5ZEB - chains E and A of the 56 polymer chains in the assembly; structure by electron microscopy, 3.40 A resolution.

[Chain E]
Protein: 50S ribosomal protein L4
Organism: Mycobacterium smegmatis str. MC2 155
UniProtKB: A0QSD2 (RL4_MYCS2); residues 1-215 here = UniProt positions 1-215
Amino-acid sequence (215 residues; numbered 1 to 215; the number before each row is that of its first residue):
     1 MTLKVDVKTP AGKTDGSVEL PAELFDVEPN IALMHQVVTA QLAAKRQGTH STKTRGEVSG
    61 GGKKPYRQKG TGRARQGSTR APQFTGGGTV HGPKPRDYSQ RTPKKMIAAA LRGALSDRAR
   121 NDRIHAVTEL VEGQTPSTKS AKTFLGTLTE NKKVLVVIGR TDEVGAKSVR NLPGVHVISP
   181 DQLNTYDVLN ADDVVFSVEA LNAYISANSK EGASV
Disordered / not traced: 1-2, 210-215
Glycans and other covalent adducts: covalent link Asp6-Thr14; covalent link His125-Glu150; covalent link Phe144-Leu148

[Chain A]
Molecule: 23S rRNA
Organism: Mycobacterium smegmatis str. MC2 155
Sequence (3120 nucleotides; each row starts with the number of its first residue):
     1 UAAGUGUUUA AGGGCGCAUG GUGGAUGCCU UGGCACUGGG AGCCGAUGAA GGACGUAGGA
    61 GGCUGCGAUA AGCCUCGGGG AGCUGUCAAC CGAGCGUUGA UCCGAGGAUG UCCGAAUGGG
   121 GAAACCCGGC ACGAGUGAUG UCGUGUCACC AGGCGCUGAA UAUAUAGGCG UCUGGGGGGA
   181 ACGCGGGGAA GUGAAACAUC UCAGUACCCG UAGGAAGAGA AAACAAAAUG UGAUUCCGUG
   241 AGUAGUGGCG AGCGAAAGCG GAGGAUGGCU AAACCGUAUG CAUGUGAUAC CGGGUAGGGG
   301 UUGUGUGUGC GGGGUUGUGG GACCUAUCUU UCCGGCUCUA CCUGGCUGGA GGGCAGUGAG
   361 AAAAUGUUGU GGUUAGCGGA AAUGGCUUGG GAUGGCCUGC CGUAGACGGU GAGAGCCCGG
   421 UACGUGAAAA CCCGACGUCU GUCUUGAUGG UGUUCCCGAG UAGCAGCGGG CCCGUGGAAU
   481 CUGCUGUGAA UCUGCCGGGA CCACCCGGUA AGCCUGAAUA CUUCCCAGUG ACCGAUAGCG
   541 GAUUAGUACC GUGAGGGAAU GGUGAAAAGU ACCCCGGGAG GGGAGUGAAA GAGUACCUGA
   601 AACCGUGCGC UUACAAUCCG UCAGAGCCCU CGACGUGUCG UGGGGUGAUG GCGUGCCUUU
   661 UGAAGAAUGA GCCUGCGAGU CAGGGACAUG UCGCGAGGUU AACCCGGGUG GGGUAGCCGC
   721 AGCGAAAGCG AGUCUGAAUA GGGCGUAUCC ACACAAGAGU GUGUGGUGUA GUGGUGUGUU
   781 CUGGACCCGA AGCGGAGUGA UCUACCCAUG GCCAGGGUGA AGCGCGGGUA AGACCGCGUG
   841 GAGGCCCGAA CCCACUUAGG UUGAAGACUG AGGGGAUGAG CUGUGGGUAG GGGUGAAAGG
   901 CCAAUCAAAC UCCGUGAUAG CUGGUUCUCC CCGAAAUGCA UUUAGGUGCA GCGUCGCAUG
   961 UUUCUUGCCG GAGGUAGAGC UACUGGAUGG CCGAUGGGCC CCACAGGGUU ACUGACGUCA
  1021 GCCAAACUCC GAAUGCCGGU AAGUCCAAGA GUGCGGCAGU GAGACGGCGG GGGAUAAGCU
  1081 CCGUGCGUCG AGAGGGAAAC AGCCCAGAUC GCCGGCUAAG GCCCCUAAGC GUGUGCUAAG
  1141 UGGAAAAGGA UGUGCAGUCG CGAAGACAAC CAGGAGGUUG GCUUAGAAGC AGCCACCCUU
  1201 GAAAGAGUGC GUAAUAGCUC ACUGGUCAAG UGAUUGUGCG CCGAUAAUGU AGCGGGGCUC
  1261 AAGCACACCG CCGAAGCCGC GGCAGCCAAC GUGUUGGCUG GGUAGGGGAG CGUCCUGCAU
  1321 CCGGUGAAGC CGCCGAGUGA UCGAGUGGUG GAGGGUGUGG GAGUGAGAAU GCAGGCAUGA
  1381 GUAGCGAUUA GGCAAGUGAG AACCUUGCCC GCCGAAAGAC CAAGGGUUCC UGGGCCAGGC
  1441 CAGUCCGCCC AGGGUGAGUC GGGACCUAAG GCGAGGCCGA CAGGCGUAGU CGAUGGACAA
  1501 CGGGUUGAUA UUCCCGUACC CGUGUAUGUG CGUCCAUGAU GAAUCAGCGG UACUAACCAU
  1561 CCAAAACCAC CGUGACCGCA CCUUUCGGGG UGUGGCGUUG GUGGGGCUGC AUGGGACCUU
  1621 CGUUGGUAGU AGUCAAGCGA UGGGGUGACG CAGGAAGGUA GCCGUACCGG UCAGUGGUAA
  1681 UACCGGGGUA AGCCUGUAGG GAGUCAGAUA GGUAAAUCCG UCUGGCAUAU AUCCUGAGAG
  1741 GUGAUGCAUA GCCGAGUGAG GCGAAUUCGG UGAUCCUAUG CUGCCGAGAA AAGCCUCUAG
  1801 CGAGGACAUA CACGGCCCGU ACCCCAAACC AACACAGGUG GUCAGGUAGA GAAUACUAAG
  1861 GCGUACGAGU GAACUAUGGU UAAGGAACUC GGCAAAAUGC CCCCGUAACU UCGGGAGAAG
  1921 GGGGACCCAC AUGGCGUGUA AGCCUUUACG GCCCAAGCGU GAGUGGGUGG CACAAACCAG
  1981 UGAGAAGCGA CUGUUUACUA AAAACACAGG UCCGUGCGAA GUCGCAAGAC GAUGUAUACG
  2041 GACUGACGCC UGCCCGGUGC UGGAAGGUUA AGAGGACCCG UUAACUCCCU UUGGGGGUGA
  2101 AGCGGAGAAU UUAAGCCCCA GUAAACGGCG GUGGUAACUA UAACCAUCCU AAGGUAGCGA
  2161 AAUUCCUUGU CGGGUAAGUU CCGACCUGCA CGAAUGGCGU AACGACUUCU CAACUGUCUC
  2221 AACCAUAGAC UCGGCGAAAU UGCACUACGA GUAAAGAUGC UCGUUACGCG CGGCAGGACG
  2281 AAAAGACCCC GGGACCUUCA CUACAACUUG GUAUUGGUGC UCGAUACGGU UUGUGUAGGA
  2341 UAGGUGGGAG ACUGUGAAGC UCACACGCCA GUGUGGGUGG AGUCGUUGUU GAAAUACCAC
  2401 UCUGAUCGUA UUGGGCCUCU AACCUCGGAC CGUAUAUCCG GUUCAGGGAC AGUGCCUGGU
  2461 GGGUAGUUUA ACUGGGGCGG UUGCCUCCUA AAAUGUAACG GAGGCGCCCA AAGGUUCCCU
  2521 CAACCUGGAC GGCAAUCAGG UGUUGAGUGU AAGUGCACAA GGGAGCUUGA CUGCGAGACG
  2581 GACAUGUCGA GCAGGGACGA AAGUCGGGAC UAGUGAUCCG GCACCUCUGA GUGGAAGGGG
  2641 UGUCGCUCAA CGGAUAAAAG GUACCCCGGG GAUAACAGGC UGAUCUUCCC CAAGAGUCCA
  2701 UAUCGACGGG AUGGUUUGGC ACCUCGAUGU CGGCUCGUCG CAUCCUGGGG CUGGAGCAGG
  2761 UCCCAAGGGU UGGGCUGUUC GCCCAUUAAA GCGGCACGCG AGCUGGGUUU AGAACGUCGU
  2821 GAGACAGUUC GGUCUCUAUC CGCCGCGCGC GUCAGAAGCU UGAGGAAACC UGUCCCUAGU
  2881 ACGAGAGGAC CGGGACGGAC GAACCUCUGG UAUACCAGUU GUCCCACCAG GGGCACGGCU
  2941 GGAUAGCCAC GUUCGGACAG GAUAACCGCU GAAAGCAUCU AAGCGGGAAA CCUCUUCCAA
  3001 GACCAGGCUU CUCACCCUCU AGGAGGGAUA AGGCCCCCCG CAGACCACGG GAUUGAUAGA
  3061 CCAGACCUGG AAGCCUAGUA AUAGGUGCAG GGAACUGGCA CUAACCGGCC GAAAACUUAC
Disordered / not traced: 1, 340-344, 634-637, 1004-1005, 1756-1757, 1946-1948, 3120
Glycans and other covalent adducts: covalent link A1565-G1606, A1566-G1606, G1578-G1592; covalent link U1573-C1596

[Interface between chain E and chain A]
Contacting residue pairs - 150 pairs, chain E then chain A:
  Ala32(E) with C692(A), sugar contact
  Leu33(E) with C692(A), sugar contact; G693(A), sugar contact
  His35(E) with G1359(A), sugar contact
  Gln36(E) with G774(A), hydrogen bond to the base; U775(A), sugar contact
  Gln41(E) with U709(A), phosphate contact; G710(A), hydrogen bond to the phosphate
  Leu42(E) with A531(A), hydrogen bond to the base; G1317(A), sugar contact
  Ala43(E) with A531(A), base contact
  Ala44(E) with U709(A), sugar contact
  Lys45(E) with U709(A), base contact
  Arg46(E) with A531(A), phosphate contact; C532(A), salt bridge to the phosphate; G1361(A), hydrogen bond to the sugar
  Gln47(E) with U529(A), hydrogen bond to the sugar; G530(A), sugar contact; A531(A), hydrogen bond to the phosphate
  Thr49(E) with A35(A), base contact; G530(A), hydrogen bond to the base; C532(A), sugar contact
  His50(E) with C532(A), salt bridge to the phosphate
  Ser51(E) with C34(A), hydrogen bond to the sugar; A35(A), sugar contact; C539(A), phosphate contact
  Thr52(E) with G538(A), phosphate contact; G1363(A), base contact
  Lys53(E) with C539(A), salt bridge to the phosphate; G540(A), phosphate contact
  Thr54(E) with G916(A), base contact
  Arg55(E) with C788(A), salt bridge to the phosphate; G789(A), salt bridge to the phosphate; G916(A), hydrogen bond to the sugar
  Gly56(E) with G916(A), phosphate contact
  Val58(E) with G540(A), phosphate contact
  Ser59(E) with G540(A), hydrogen bond to the sugar
  Gly60(E) with G557(A), phosphate contact
  Gly61(E) with G557(A), hydrogen bond to the phosphate
  Lys63(E) with U911(A), salt bridge to the phosphate; C912(A), phosphate contact
  Lys64(E) with A790(A), phosphate contact
  Arg67(E) with C2667(A), salt bridge to the phosphate
  Gln68(E) with G789(A), hydrogen bond to the sugar; A790(A), hydrogen bond to the sugar; C2667(A), phosphate contact; G2668(A), hydrogen bond to the phosphate
  Lys69(E) with A2284(A), hydrogen bond to the sugar; G2285(A), salt bridge to the phosphate; C2667(A), phosphate contact; G2668(A), salt bridge to the phosphate
  Gly70(E) with A2283(A), sugar contact; A2284(A), hydrogen bond to the phosphate
  Thr71(E) with A2283(A), phosphate contact; A2284(A), phosphate contact
  Gly72(E) with U1370(A), base contact; A2283(A), phosphate contact; A2284(A), phosphate contact
  Arg73(E) with U1370(A), base contact
  Ala74(E) with U1370(A), phosphate contact; G1371(A), phosphate contact
  Arg75(E) with G789(A), sugar contact; U922(A), base contact; A2284(A), base contact; G2668(A), phosphate contact; G2669(A), salt bridge to the phosphate
  Gln76(E) with G1371(A), hydrogen bond to the sugar
  Gly77(E) with G789(A), hydrogen bond to the phosphate; A790(A), phosphate contact
  Ser78(E) with G789(A), phosphate contact
  Arg80(E) with G540(A), sugar contact; A558(A), salt bridge to the phosphate
  Pro82(E) with G677(A), sugar contact; C788(A), sugar contact
  Gln83(E) with C676(A), base contact; C788(A), hydrogen bond to the sugar; A1369(A), base contact; G1371(A), hydrogen bond to the base; C1372(A), base contact
  Phe84(E) with C1372(A), sugar contact
  Thr85(E) with U536(A), base contact; G675(A), base contact; C1372(A), hydrogen bond to the sugar; A1373(A), hydrogen bond to the sugar
  Gly86(E) with A537(A), hydrogen bond to the phosphate
  Thr89(E) with G538(A), hydrogen bond to the phosphate; G1363(A), hydrogen bond to the base
  Val90(E) with G677(A), phosphate contact; A678(A), phosphate contact; C787(A), sugar contact
  His91(E) with A678(A), sugar contact; G679(A), phosphate contact; U680(A), sugar contact; C786(A), hydrogen bond to the sugar; G1363(A), sugar contact
  Pro93(E) with G1363(A), phosphate contact
  Lys94(E) with C681(A), hydrogen bond to the base; A785(A), base contact
  Pro95(E) with A35(A), sugar contact
  Arg96(E) with C681(A), hydrogen bond to the phosphate; A682(A), salt bridge to the phosphate; A1362(A), salt bridge to the phosphate
  Gln100(E) with U775(A), sugar contact
  Arg101(E) with G684(A), base contact; U700(A), hydrogen bond to the phosphate; A701(A), salt bridge to the phosphate; G774(A), salt bridge to the phosphate; U775(A), phosphate contact
  Thr102(E) with U700(A), phosphate contact; G774(A), sugar contact
  Pro103(E) with U700(A), phosphate contact; G773(A), sugar contact; G774(A), sugar contact
  Lys104(E) with U700(A), hydrogen bond to the phosphate; G713(A), hydrogen bond to the base
  Lys105(E) with G693(A), sugar contact; U699(A), salt bridge to the phosphate
  Met106(E) with G693(A), sugar contact; G773(A), base contact; G774(A), base contact
  Ile107(E) with G710(A), phosphate contact; G711(A), phosphate contact
  Pro136(E) with U403(A), phosphate contact
  Ser137(E) with U403(A), hydrogen bond to the phosphate
  Thr138(E) with U403(A), hydrogen bond to the phosphate
  Lys139(E) with G402(A), base contact
  Lys142(E) with G402(A), base contact
  Lys153(E) with A1319(A), salt bridge to the phosphate
  Lys167(E) with U403(A), hydrogen bond to the base; C423(A), sugar contact
  Arg170(E) with U403(A), hydrogen bond to the phosphate; A404(A), salt bridge to the phosphate; A422(A), hydrogen bond to the sugar
  Asn171(E) with G402(A), hydrogen bond to the sugar; A404(A), phosphate contact; G405(A), hydrogen bond to the sugar
  Leu172(E) with G402(A), base contact
  Pro173(E) with G402(A), base contact
  His176(E) with G708(A), hydrogen bond to the base
  Asp181(E) with G710(A), hydrogen bond to the sugar
  Gln182(E) with G706(A), hydrogen bond to the base; G708(A), sugar contact; G710(A), hydrogen bond to the base
  Leu183(E) with G710(A), sugar contact
  Asn184(E) with G708(A), base contact; U709(A), hydrogen bond to the sugar; G710(A), sugar contact
  Tyr186(E) with G1317(A), hydrogen bond to the sugar
  Asp187(E) with G708(A), hydrogen bond to the base
  Asn190(E) with C1318(A), sugar contact
Also at the interface, not in a pair above, chain E (87 interface residues in all): Asn30, Thr39, Gly48, Glu57, Gly62, Tyr66, Ala81, Gly87, Tyr98, Ala108
Also at the interface, not in a pair above, chain A (78 interface residues in all): C36, G546, C694, G712, G783, G784, C913, G1360

[Summary]
The interface between chain E and chain A involves 87 residues on one side and 78 on the other; the contacts
include 45 hydrogen bonds and 18 salt bridges. Polar pairs include Gln36(E)-G774(A), Leu42(E)-A531(A) and
Thr49(E)-G530(A).
Chain E is 50S ribosomal protein L4 and chain A is 23S rRNA, both from Mycobacterium smegmatis str. MC2 155;
the structure, M. Smegmatis P/P state 70S ribosome structure, was determined by electron microscopy, deposited
together with 5ZEP, 5ZET, 5ZEU and 5ZEY.
